6TCZ - chains D and E of the 28 polymer chains in the assembly; structure by electron microscopy, 3.40 A resolution.

[Chain D]
Molecule: Proteasome endopeptidase complex
Organism: Leishmania donovani
Notes: EC 3.4.25.1
Sequence (248 residues; each row starts with the number of its first residue):
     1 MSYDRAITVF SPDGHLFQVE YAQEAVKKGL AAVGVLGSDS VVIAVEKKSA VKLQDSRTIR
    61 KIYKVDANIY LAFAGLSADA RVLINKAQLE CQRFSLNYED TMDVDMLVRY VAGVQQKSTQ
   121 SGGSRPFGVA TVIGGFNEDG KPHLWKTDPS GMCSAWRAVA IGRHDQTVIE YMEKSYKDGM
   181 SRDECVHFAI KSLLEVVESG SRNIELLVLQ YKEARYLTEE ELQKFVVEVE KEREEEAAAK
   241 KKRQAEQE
Disordered / not traced: 1, 242-248

[Chain E]
Molecule: Proteasome subunit alpha type
Organism: Leishmania donovani
Notes: EC 3.4.25.1
Sequence (344 residues; numbered 1 to 344; the number before each row is that of its first residue):
     1 MLLPRLFSFP VCWSRALSLV CVYHVSLSFP SNSRRLCATP LLPLPCLCKL PAGHSPRKRC
    61 LFSFLSCFLD LTYFCIISFL HSVSCHLCFP LRRTRARHPI MFTSKSEYDR GVNTFSPEGR
   121 IFQIEYAVEA IKLGSTSLGI RTPEGVVLAA EKRVPSTLVV PSSMSKIMEV DSHIAAVMSG
   181 MVADARILVE HARVESQNHR FTYNEPMSVE SCTLATCDLS IQFGESGGRR KLMSRPFGVS
   241 LLIAGVDEKG PQLWQTDPSG THTRYDAQAI GGGAEAAQSV FTERYHRNMT LEEGETLAVD
   301 ILKQVMEDQL SPENIEVAVV RADDGKLHMY TPTEIKAIMS RMPE
Disordered / not traced: 1-106, 342-344

[How chain D and chain E interact]
Residue-residue contacts - 56 pairs, chain D then chain E:
  D4(D) with E225(E); S226(E); G227(E), hydrogen bond (side chain-backbone)
  R5(D) with Y108(E)
  A6(D) with Y108(E); V112(E), hydrophobic; S234(E)
  I7(D) with Y108(E), hydrogen bond (backbone-side chain)
  T8(D) with R235(E)
  V9(D) with Y108(E), hydrophobic; V112(E), hydrophobic
  F10(D) with Q123(E), hydrogen bond (backbone-side chain); Y126(E), hydrophobic; A127(E), hydrophobic; R235(E); P236(E); G238(E)
  S11(D) with Y126(E)
  P12(D) with R110(E); Y126(E), hydrophobic
  D13(D) with E129(E)
  G14(D) with Y126(E); A130(E)
  H15(D) with L133(E)
  L16(D) with R235(E)
  Q116(D) with A183(E); D184(E), hydrogen bond
  T119(D) with R235(E), hydrogen bond (backbone-side chain)
  Q120(D) with D184(E); M233(E); S234(E); R235(E), hydrogen bond (side chain-backbone); F237(E)
  S121(D) with S234(E), hydrogen bond (backbone-side chain)
  G122(D) with S234(E), hydrogen bond (backbone-side chain)
  W145(D) with S163(E)
  S150(D) with A183(E)
  M152(D) with M164(E), hydrophobic; V182(E), hydrophobic
  S154(D) with S163(E); M164(E)
  A155(D) with V159(E); V160(E), hydrogen bond (backbone-backbone); S163(E), hydrogen bond (backbone-side chain)
  W156(D) with S156(E); L158(E); V159(E); V160(E)
  R157(D) with T157(E), hydrogen bond (side chain-backbone); L158(E), hydrogen bond (side chain-backbone); V159(E), hydrogen bond (side chain-backbone)
  A158(D) with L158(E)
  E170(D) with S156(E)
  E173(D) with T157(E); L158(E)
  Y176(D) with L158(E), hydrophobic
Interface residues without a listed pair, chain D (34 interface residues in all): F17, Q18, G151, I169, M172
Interface residues without a listed pair, chain E (32 interface residues in all): E107, P155, M181, L232

[Summary]
Chain D and chain E form an interface of 34 and 32 residues respectively, with 13 hydrogen bonds. Among the
polar pairs are D4(D)-G227(E), I7(D)-Y108(E) and F10(D)-Q123(E).
Here chain D is Proteasome endopeptidase complex and chain E is Proteasome subunit alpha type, both from
Leishmania donovani. Entry 6TCZ (Leishmania tarentolae proteasome 20S subunit complexed with LXE408) was
determined by electron microscopy, deposited together with 6TD5.
